PDB entry 6XWV | X-ray diffraction, 2.27 A resolution | chains E and C of the 5 polymer chains in the assembly

# Chain E
Molecule: Ryanodine Receptor 2
Source organism: Drosophila melanogaster
UniProtKB: Q9VEN2 (Q9VEN2_DROME); residue numbers follow UniProt; this construct covers 1-979
Amino-acid sequence (979 residues; numbered 1 to 979; the number before each row is that of its first residue):
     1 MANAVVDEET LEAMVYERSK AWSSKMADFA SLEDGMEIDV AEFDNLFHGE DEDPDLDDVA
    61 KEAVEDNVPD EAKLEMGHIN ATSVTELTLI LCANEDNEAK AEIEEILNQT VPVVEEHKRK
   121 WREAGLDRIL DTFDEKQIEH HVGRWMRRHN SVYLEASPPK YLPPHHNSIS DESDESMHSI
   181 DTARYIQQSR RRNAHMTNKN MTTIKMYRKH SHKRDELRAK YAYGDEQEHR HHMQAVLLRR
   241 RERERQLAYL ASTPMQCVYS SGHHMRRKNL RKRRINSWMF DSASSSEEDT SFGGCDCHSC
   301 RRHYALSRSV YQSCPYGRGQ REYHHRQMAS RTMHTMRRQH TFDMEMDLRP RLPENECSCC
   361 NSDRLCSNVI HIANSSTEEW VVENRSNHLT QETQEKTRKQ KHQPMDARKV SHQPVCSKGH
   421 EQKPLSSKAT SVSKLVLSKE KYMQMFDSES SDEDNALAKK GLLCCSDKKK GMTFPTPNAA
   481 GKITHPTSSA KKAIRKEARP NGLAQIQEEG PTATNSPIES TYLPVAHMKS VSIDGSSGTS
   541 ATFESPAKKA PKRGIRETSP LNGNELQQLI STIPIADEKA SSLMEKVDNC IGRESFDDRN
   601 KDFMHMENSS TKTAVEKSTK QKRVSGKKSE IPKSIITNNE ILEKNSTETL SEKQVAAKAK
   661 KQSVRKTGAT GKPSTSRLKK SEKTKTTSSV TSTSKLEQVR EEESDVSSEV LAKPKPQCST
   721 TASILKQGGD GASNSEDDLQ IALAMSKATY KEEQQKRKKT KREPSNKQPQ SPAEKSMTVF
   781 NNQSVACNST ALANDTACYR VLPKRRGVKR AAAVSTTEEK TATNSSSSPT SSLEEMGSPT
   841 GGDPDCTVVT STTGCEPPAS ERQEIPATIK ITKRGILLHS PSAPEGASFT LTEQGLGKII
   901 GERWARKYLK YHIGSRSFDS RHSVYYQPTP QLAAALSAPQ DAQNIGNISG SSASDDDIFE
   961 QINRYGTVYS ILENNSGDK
Unresolved in the structure: 1-889, 914-979
What the authors report for this chain:
  - mutagenesis - I900R/K907A/Y908A: abolished binding to Calmodulin (chain C)
  - mutagenesis - I900R/K907A/Y908A: decreased localization to CENP-C
  - mutagenesis - W22A/F29A: decreased binding to CENP-A/H4
  - mutagenesis - W22A/F29A, W22R/F29R: decreased localization to CENP-A
  - mutagenesis - W22A/F29A: decreased binding to CENP-A-GFP-LacI
  - mutagenesis - W22R/F29R, F43R: decreased binding to CENP-A

# Chain C
Molecule: Calmodulin
Source organism: Drosophila melanogaster
UniProtKB: A8WHM0 (A8WHM0_DROME); residues 1-1411 here = UniProt positions 1-1411
Amino-acid sequence (1411 residues; each row starts with the number of its first residue):
     1 MSKPQNNDTL ELDDILSQPV KDKERFAAFM MRKLAENKPA QNDNLFGNFK LDFDLDFEVP
    61 LIKKSQAKPK SKLPEVQPLG ELVSKNSAAT EKVNEPPVDQ APNENVPPRR SPTLSPNNRR
   121 SMRRSGNVPG SDKLRRHAIR RRSRSCGRQL LPEFEETVNL TRSISSPVNF LPEISSTPCT
   181 EKQKEEVAKN TTRVETDKPA EKPMELSQEP EPENPLQTKV TSPARNPILA AEIEQICKER
   241 QSSFHKNVLQ LDYSGRAPYS RPPTPSSPSV AGLRRTYTME KGPAPGQLLL SPSHRYDTPS
   301 KMPVVKAKRF NQELMVPDTP ERQSHDPAWQ SEPQPEFVVP ETQPQDLGEL VQTLSRSAIS
   361 PIVVINTSNS NRSVRRDAVA MKSVPTSPVT ALSSPPIAPS PRRSAAASPQ KSIAQLPRVE
   421 ENMDAIMTDD ESDEHPSTVP LNLAPSGGNT TRQRRLRSSN RARATIESQE SSMRLLNLHK
   481 SVNAKKSKPR KTAIPLNKAP SAPINGEQFA RELTRMSNYE ILDLRKRNSL NEIYPLNGHR
   541 NHRSEKLILE EEIQRELLRR NLMDEAEGLP KQQSSDDSNE DYIPVPPKTQ SLRTKSNDRS
   601 QGRGRPRSTR RDLPMTTELV NYLGLSQTLE TRRKSSKDGK RCLYTKGSSD HEDNDSLSPV
   661 KLPRLSKSIQ IVPPPPVSLR YSQSLQNLPC SGKFDFDNVV MAAPPDFHDS VNSDAIEIAP
   721 PPPEYVVNTR GRSTSGRKSN KNDLVLPPPG YEGGQEEEHD ERPSQPRCTA KELQQSTQNG
   781 RRAMENELVP PPIEYVEEEN RNNEQSRRST KNGNLVDRNT HNAVEYCEPP EPPEYDDSDH
   841 GQASILRRSG KKLQHSKQSV QKSNKEQIIA PSYENNEDYD SDEEPIYNEE YGKEESQNKN
   901 VTRRKSDKDE MASHTLECIE GPDPNWNSSC NKQNRNHQNA SKSKENDKLA NRSSKSQKLS
   961 NPRQNAVGTE KSVALSNRGE ECTEKSSDVM ESLRVNTPTP PIDQNSDDVP SRNPSPSRTL
  1021 LSDDVPSTSR AALEFLQRSQ NMSKSRPPDE SSADVVFKKP LAPAPRAKSK KGKSEVDKLK
  1081 LAKMPVEAEE LNTTGIRRSK RGQVPLQMSW CHTMDPSKFN FMSGFIEPRS KNSKTKKGNL
  1141 SKAKKASATK PKPTVEKNLP DNRGPLCSST PRISEKLPGA IPHSESLGLS TLTWEETEVQ
  1201 AEAEKVPKKR GRPKKAVGGV QTDTEAEPEP EPEPMISSVA PLTSDQEEPD VPDEQAPYTE
  1261 AALGPVVFST PLRDEQEEAS TKLMQWLRGV GDAPPSASMS DENASVSSAN ELIFYQVDGI
  1321 DYAFYNTKEK AMLGYMRFKP YQKRSMKQAK VHPLKLLVQF GEFNVETLAV GEEKEVHSVL
  1381 RVGDMIEIDR GTRYSIQNAI DKVSVLMCIR S
Unresolved in the structure: 1-1273, 1297-1303
What the authors report for this chain:
  - mutagenesis - L1357E/M1407E: abolished binding to Ryanodine Receptor 2 (chain E)
  - mutagenesis - L1357E/M1407E: abolished localization to CAL1
  - mutagenesis - L1357E/M1407E: abolished binding to dimer

# How chain E and chain C interact
Contacting residue pairs (10; chain E residue first):
  Glu902(E) - Tyr1315(C)
  Trp904(E) - Lys1330(C)
  Ala905(E) - Tyr1315(C)  hydrophobic
  Leu909(E) - Tyr1315(C)  hydrophobic
  Leu909(E) - Phe1324(C)  hydrophobic
  Lys910(E) - Val1317(C)
  His912(E) - Ala1331(C)
  His912(E) - Arg1410(C)  hydrogen bond (backbone-side chain)
  Ile913(E) - Val1317(C)  hydrophobic
  Ile913(E) - Tyr1322(C)
Other interface residues (no listed pair), chain E (9 interface residues in all): Gly901, Arg906
Other interface residues (no listed pair), chain C (9 interface residues in all): Asp1318, Arg1344
Interface features reported in the paper:
  - hot spots on chain E (mutagenesis) - I900R/K907A/Y908A: decreased binding to CENP-C
  - interface residues, chain C: Tyr1322(C)
  - hot spots on chain C (mutagenesis) - F1324R: abolished binding to Ryanodine Receptor 2 (chain E)
  - hot spots on chain C (mutagenesis) - F1324R: decreased localization to CAL1
  - hot spots on chain C (mutagenesis) - F1324R: decreased binding to CAL1

# Overview
Chain E and chain C each contribute 9 residues to their interface, with 1 hydrogen bond. The hydrogen-bonded
pair is His912(E)-Arg1410(C). From the paper: W22A/F29A and W22R/F29R of chain E reduce localization to
CENP-A; the interface residue Tyr1322(C); 6 substitutions were tested in all.
Here chain E is Ryanodine Receptor 2 and chain C is Calmodulin, both from Drosophila melanogaster. Entry 6XWV
(Crystal structure of drosophila melanogaster CENP-C bound to CAL1) was determined by X-ray diffraction
together with 6XWS, 6XWT and 6XWU from the same study.
